PDB entry 9FDJ | X-ray diffraction, 1.70 A resolution | chains A and D of the 4 polymer chains in the assembly

== Chain A ==
Molecule: NADH-quinone oxidoreductase subunit E
Source organism: Aquifex aeolicus VF5
Notes: EC 7.1.1.-
UniProt: O66842 (NUOE_AQUAE); numbering as in UniProt (aligned over 1-160)
Sequence (160 residues; each row starts with the number of its first residue):
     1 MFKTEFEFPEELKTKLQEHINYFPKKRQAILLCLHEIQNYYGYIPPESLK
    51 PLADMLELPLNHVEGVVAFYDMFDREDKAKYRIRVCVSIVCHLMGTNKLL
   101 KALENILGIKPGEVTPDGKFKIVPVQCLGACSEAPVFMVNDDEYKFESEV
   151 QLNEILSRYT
Disordered / not traced: 1-4
Ion coordination: 2Fe-2S cluster Fe: C86, C91, C127, C131
Residues lining bound ligands: 2Fe-2S cluster (FES): C86, S88, I89, V90, C91, C127, L128, G129, A130, C131, V136
Curated features (UniProtKB/Swiss-Prot):
  - binding site ([2Fe-2S] cluster): C86, C91, C127, C131

== Chain D ==
Molecule: NADH-quinone oxidoreductase subunit F
Source organism: Aquifex aeolicus VF5
UniProt: O66841 (NUOF_AQUAE); residue numbers follow UniProt; this construct covers 1-426
Sequence (434 residues; each row starts with the number of its first residue):
     1 MRSYPAIPRIYAETTLNMLLKRAKKPRVHSIDEYLKDGGYQALEKALNMS
    51 PEEIIDWVDKSTLRGGGGAGFPTGKKWKFAVQNPGPRYFICNADESEPGT
   101 FKDRIIIERDPHLLIEGIIISSYAIGANEAYIYIRGEYPAGYYILRDAIE
   151 EAKKKGFLGKNILGSGFDLEIYVARGAGAYICGEETALIESLEGKRGHPR
   201 LKPPYPVQKGLWGKPTVVNNVETIANVPFIISMGWEEYRYIGPSDYAGPK
   251 LFPVSGKVKKPGVYELPMNTTLREVIFKYAGGTLGNKKVKAVFSGALDCF
   301 SSEELDIPMDYSPLGFGGTGTVIVLTEEDDIVEAALKIAEFYEHETCGQC
   351 TPCRVGCYEQANLLEKIYKGEATEQDWEGFDFVNRNIQPTSICGLGAVAG
   401 RLIRQTLEKFPEEWEKYRKKSASLPLAGHHHHHH
Disordered / not traced: 419-434
Differences from the reference sequence: engineered mutation G66 (Arg in O66841); expression tag (427-434)
Ion coordination: Na+ site 1: D94, A179; Na+ site 2 near E108 (its only coordinating residue here); Na+ site 3 near E129 (its only coordinating residue here); 4Fe-4S cluster Fe: C347, C350, C353, C393
Residues lining bound ligands:
  - FMN (flavin mononucleotide): G65, G66, G67, G68, F71, K76, N92, D94, E95, S96, Y180, I181, G183, E184, E185, V218, N219, N220, T223, G394, L395
  - NADH (NAI; 1,4-dihydronicotinamide adenine dinucleotide): A69, F71, K76, F79, E185, Y205, P206, V207, V218, G394
  - 4Fe-4S cluster (SF4): I181, P199, T346, C347, G348, Q349, C350, C353, S391, I392, C393, L395, G396
Curated features (UniProtKB/Swiss-Prot):
  - binding site (NAD(+)): G65, G67 to G74
  - binding site (FMN): G176 to T223
  - binding site ([4Fe-4S] cluster): C347, C350, C353, C393

== How chain A and chain D interact ==
Pairs across the interface - 9 pairs, chain A then chain D:
  E133(A) - K155(D)  salt bridge
  E147(A) - L35(D)
  E147(A) - K36(D)  salt bridge
  S148(A) - K36(D)  hydrogen bond (side chain-backbone)
  Q151(A) - Q41(D)  hydrogen bond (backbone-side chain)
  E154(A) - Q41(D)
  I155(A) - Q41(D)
  R158(A) - Q41(D)
  R158(A) - E44(D)  salt bridge
Other interface residues (no listed pair), chain A (9 interface residues in all): K145, V150
Other interface residues (no listed pair), chain D (7 interface residues in all): D32, D37

== In short ==
The interface between chain A and chain D involves 9 residues on one side and 7 on the other, with 2 hydrogen
bonds and 3 salt bridges. Polar contacts include E133(A)-K155(D), E147(A)-K36(D) and R158(A)-E44(D). Bound to
chain A: 2Fe-2S cluster.
Here chain A is NADH-quinone oxidoreductase subunit E and chain D is NADH-quinone oxidoreductase subunit F,
both from Aquifex aeolicus VF5. Entry 9FDJ (Crystal structure of the NuoEF variant R66G (NuoF) from Aquifex
aeolicus bound to NADH under anoxic ...) was determined by X-ray diffraction (same publication as 9FDK, 9FDV,
9FE0, 9FE5, 9FE7, 9FE8 and 6 further entries).
